6AN2 - chains A and T of the 4 polymer chains in the assembly; structure by X-ray diffraction, 2.70 A resolution.

[Chain A]
Molecule: HIV-1 reverse transcriptase P66 subunit
From: Human immunodeficiency virus type 1 group M subtype B (isolate BH10)
Notes: EC 2.7.7.49, 2.7.7.7
Reference sequence: P03366 (POL_HV1B1); residues 1-554 here correspond to UniProt positions 600-1153 (UniProt number = residue number + 599)
Chain sequence (556 residues; row label = number of the first residue in the row; numbers below 1 keep their minus sign (Met-1 is residue -1)):
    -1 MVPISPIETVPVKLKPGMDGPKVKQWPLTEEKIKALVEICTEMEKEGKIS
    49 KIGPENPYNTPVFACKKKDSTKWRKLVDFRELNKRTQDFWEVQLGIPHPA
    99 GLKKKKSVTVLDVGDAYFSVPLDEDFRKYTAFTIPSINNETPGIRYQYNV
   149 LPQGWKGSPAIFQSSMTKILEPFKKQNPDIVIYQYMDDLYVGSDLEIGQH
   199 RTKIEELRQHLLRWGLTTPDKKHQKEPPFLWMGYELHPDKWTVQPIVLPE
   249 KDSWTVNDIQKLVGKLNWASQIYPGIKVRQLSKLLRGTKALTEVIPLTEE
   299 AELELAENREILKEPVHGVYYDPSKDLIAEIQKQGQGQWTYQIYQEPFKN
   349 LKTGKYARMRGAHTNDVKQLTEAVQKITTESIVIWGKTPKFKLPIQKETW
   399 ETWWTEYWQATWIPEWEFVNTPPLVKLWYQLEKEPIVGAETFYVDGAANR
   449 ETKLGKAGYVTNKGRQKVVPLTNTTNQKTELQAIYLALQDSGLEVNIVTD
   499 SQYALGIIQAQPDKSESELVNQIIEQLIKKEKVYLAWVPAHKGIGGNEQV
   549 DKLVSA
Disordered / not traced: 554
Differences from the reference sequence: initiating methionine (-1); expression tag (0); engineered mutation Cys63 (Ile662 in P03366), Ser280 (Cys879 in P03366)
Metal / ion sites: Mg2+ site 1: Asp110, Val111, Asp185 (together with D4T); Mg2+ site 2: Asp443, Glu478, Asp498
Ligand contacts: D4T (2',3'-dehydro-2',3'-deoxy-thymidine 5'-triphosphate): Lys65, Arg72, Asp110, Val111, Gly112, Asp113, Ala114, Tyr115, Gln151, Met184, Asp185, Lys220
UniProt features mapped onto this chain:
  - region: Phe227 to His235 (RT 'primer grip')
  - motif: Trp398 to Trp414 (Tryptophan repeat motif)
  - binding site (Mg(2+)): Asp110, Asp185, Asp186, Asp443, Glu478, Asp498, Asp549
  - site: Trp401 (Essential for RT p66/p51 heterodimerization), Trp414 (Essential for RT p66/p51 heterodimerization), Phe440, Tyr441 (Cleavage)

[Chain T]
Molecule: 27-nt DNA strand
Sequence (27 nucleotides; row label = number of the first residue in the row):
   701 ATGAACGGCGCCCGAACAGGGACTGTG
Disordered / not traced: 701-703, 726-727

[How chain A and chain T interact]
Contacting residue pairs (40; chain A residue first):
  Phe61(A) with DA704(T), base contact; DA705(T), sugar contact
  Ala62(A) with DA704(T), base contact
  Leu74(A) with DA705(T), base contact
  Asp76(A) with DA705(T), sugar contact
  Arg78(A) with DA705(T), phosphate contact; DC706(T), phosphate contact
  Asn81(A) with DC706(T), sugar contact
  Glu89(A) with DG707(T), phosphate contact; DG708(T), phosphate contact
  Gln91(A) with DG708(T), sugar contact
  Leu92(A) with DC709(T), sugar contact
  Ile94(A) with DG708(T), base contact
  Gly152(A) with DA705(T), base contact; DC706(T), sugar contact
  Lys154(A) with DC706(T), phosphate contact
  Pro157(A) with DC706(T), base contact; DG707(T), sugar contact
  Tyr183(A) with DG707(T), hydrogen bond to the base
  Asn265(A) with DC711(T), sugar contact; DC712(T), phosphate contact
  Val276(A) with DC712(T), phosphate contact
  Ser280(A) with DC712(T), phosphate contact; DC713(T), phosphate contact
  Leu283(A) with DC713(T), phosphate contact
  Arg284(A) with DC713(T), salt bridge to the phosphate; DG714(T), phosphate contact
  Gly285(A) with DG714(T), hydrogen bond to the phosphate
  Lys287(A) with DG714(T), hydrogen bond to the phosphate; DA715(T), salt bridge to the phosphate
  Lys353(A) with DC712(T), salt bridge to the phosphate
  Ala355(A) with DC712(T), phosphate contact
  Lys374(A) with DC711(T), salt bridge to the phosphate
  Arg448(A) with DC723(T), hydrogen bond to the base
  Asn474(A) with DC723(T), sugar contact
  Gln475(A) with DG721(T), base contact
  Asp498(A) with DA722(T), phosphate contact
  Gln500(A) with DG721(T), sugar contact; DA722(T), phosphate contact
  His539(A) with DC723(T), salt bridge to the phosphate
Also at the interface, not in a pair above, chain A (38 interface residues in all): Lys30, Cys63, Val75, Gly93, Trp153, Lys281, Arg356, Ser499
Also at the interface, not in a pair above, chain T (15 interface residues in all): DG710

[Overview]
38 residues of chain A face 15 of chain T across their interface; the contacts include 4 hydrogen bonds and 5
salt bridges. Polar pairs include Tyr183(A)-DG707(T), Arg448(A)-DC723(T) and Gly285(A)-DG714(T). Ligands of
chain A: compound D4T.
Here chain A is HIV-1 reverse transcriptase P66 subunit (Human immunodeficiency virus type 1 group M subtype B
(isolate BH10)) and chain T is a 27-nt DNA strand. Entry 6AN2 (Structure of HIV-1 reverse transcriptase (RT)
ternary complex with a double stranded DNA and an incoming ...) was determined by X-ray diffraction, deposited
together with 6AMO, 6AN8, 6ANQ, 6ASW, 6AVM and 6AVT.
